Entry 8VSD (electron microscopy, 3.20 A resolution); this record covers chains I and E of the 5 polymer chains in the assembly.

== Chain I ==
Protein: Transforming growth factor beta activator LRRC32
From: Homo sapiens
UniProt: Q14392 (LRC32_HUMAN); residue numbers follow UniProt; this construct covers 26-591
Amino-acid sequence (566 residues; each row starts with the number of its first residue):
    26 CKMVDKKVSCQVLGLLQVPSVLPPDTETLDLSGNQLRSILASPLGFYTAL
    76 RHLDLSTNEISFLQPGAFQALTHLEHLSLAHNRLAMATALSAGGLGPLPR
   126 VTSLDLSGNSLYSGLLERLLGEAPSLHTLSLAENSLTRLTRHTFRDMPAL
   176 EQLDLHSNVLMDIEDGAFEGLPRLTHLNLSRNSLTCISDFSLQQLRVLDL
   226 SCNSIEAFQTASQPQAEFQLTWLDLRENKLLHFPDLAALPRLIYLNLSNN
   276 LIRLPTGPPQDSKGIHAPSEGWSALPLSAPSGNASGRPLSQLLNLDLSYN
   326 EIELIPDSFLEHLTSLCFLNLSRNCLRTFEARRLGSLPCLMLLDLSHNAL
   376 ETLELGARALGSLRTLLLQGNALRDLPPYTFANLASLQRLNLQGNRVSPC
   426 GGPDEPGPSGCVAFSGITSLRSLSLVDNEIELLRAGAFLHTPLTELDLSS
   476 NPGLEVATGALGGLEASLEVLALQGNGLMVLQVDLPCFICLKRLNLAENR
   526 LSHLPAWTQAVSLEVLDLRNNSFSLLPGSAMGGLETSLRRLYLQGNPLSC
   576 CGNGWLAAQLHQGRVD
Not modelled in the structure: 113-115, 281-311
Cystine bridges: Cys26-Cys35, Cys425-Cys436

== Chain E ==
Protein: Transforming growth factor beta-1 proprotein
From: Homo sapiens
Amino-acid sequence (361 residues; each row starts with the number of its first residue):
     1 LSTCKTIDMELVKRKRIEAIRGQILSKLRLASPPSQGEVPPGPLPEAVLA
    51 LYNSTRDRVAGESAEPEPEPEADYYAKEVTRVLMVETHNEIYDKFKQSTH
   101 SIYMFFNTSELREAVPEPVLLSRAELRLLRLKLKVEQHVELYQKYSNNSW
   151 RYLSNRLLAPSDSPEWLSFDVTGVVRQWLSRGGEIEGFRLSAHCSCDSRD
   201 NTLQVDINGFTTGRRGDLATIHGMNRPFLLLMATPLERAQHLQSSRHRRA
   251 LDTNYCFSSTEKNCCVRQLYIDFRKDLGWKWIHEPKGYHANFCLGPCPYI
   301 WSLDTQYSKVLALYNQHNPGASAAPCCVPQALEPLPIVYYVGRKPKVEQL
   351 SNMIVRSCKCS
Not modelled in the structure: 1-2, 62-72, 133, 241-261, 302-309
Cystine bridges: Cys264-Cys327, Cys293-Cys358, Cys297-Cys360
Metal / ion sites: Mg2+: Asp217 (shared with 2 residues of chain B)

== Chain I / chain E interface ==
Cross-chain cystine bridges: Cys350(I)-Cys4(E)
Contacting residue pairs (15; chain I residue first):
  Glu252(I) - Leu11(E)
  Asn274(I) - Thr6(E)
  Asn274(I) - Leu11(E)
  Asn275(I) - Thr6(E)
  Leu276(I) - Thr6(E)
  Tyr324(I) - Thr6(E)
  Tyr324(I) - Ile7(E)
  Asn325(I) - Lys5(E)
  Asn325(I) - Thr6(E)
  Glu326(I) - Cys4(E)
  Glu326(I) - Thr6(E)
  Glu328(I) - Cys4(E)
  Asn349(I) - Cys4(E)
  Cys350(I) - Cys4(E)  disulfide
  Cys350(I) - Lys5(E)
Other interface residues (no listed pair), chain I (12 interface residues in all): Arg206, Arg348
Other interface residues (no listed pair), chain E (7 interface residues in all): Asp8, Glu18

== Overview ==
12 residues of chain I face 7 of chain E across their interface; the contacts include 1 disulfide bond.
Chain I is Transforming growth factor beta activator LRRC32 and chain E is Transforming growth factor beta-1
proprotein, both from Homo sapiens; the structure, avb8/L-TGF-b1/GARP, was determined by electron microscopy,
deposited together with 8VS6, 8VSB and 8VSC.
